Entry 1HVD (X-ray diffraction, 2.00 A resolution); this record covers chain A.

== Chain A ==
Molecule: Annexin V
Organism: Homo sapiens
Reference sequence: P08758 (ANXA5_HUMAN); residues 2-320 here correspond to UniProt positions 1-319 (UniProt number = residue number - 1)
Chain sequence (319 residues; row label = number of the first residue in the row):
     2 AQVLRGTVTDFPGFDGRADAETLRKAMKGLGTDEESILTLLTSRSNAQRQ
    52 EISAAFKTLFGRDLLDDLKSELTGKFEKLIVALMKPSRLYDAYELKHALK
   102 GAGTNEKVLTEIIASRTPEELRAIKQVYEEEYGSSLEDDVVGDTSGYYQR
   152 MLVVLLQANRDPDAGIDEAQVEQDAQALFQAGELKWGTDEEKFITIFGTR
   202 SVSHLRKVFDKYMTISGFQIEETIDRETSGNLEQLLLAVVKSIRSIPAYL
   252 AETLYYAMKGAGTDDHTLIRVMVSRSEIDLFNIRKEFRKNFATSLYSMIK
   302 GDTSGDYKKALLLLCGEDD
Disordered / not traced: 2-3, 317-320
Construct notes: conflict Gly17 (Glu16 in P08758)
UniProt features mapped onto this chain:
  - motif: Leu315, Asp320 ([IL]-x-C-x-x-[DE] motif)
Bound ions: Ca2+ site 1: Met28, Gly30, Gly32, Glu72; Ca2+ site 2: Thr33, Glu35; Ca2+ site 3: Leu100, Lys101, Gly102, Gly104, Thr105, Asp144; Ca2+ site 4: Met259, Gly261, Gly263, Asp303

== In short ==
Met28, Gly30, Gly32 and Glu72 coordinate Ca2+ site 1. The Ca2+ site 2 is built by Thr33 and Glu35.
Chain A is Annexin V (Homo sapiens); the structure, Structural and electrophysiological analysis of annexin V
mutants. mutagenesis of human annexin V, an in vitro ..., was determined by X-ray diffraction (same
publication as 1HVE, 1HVF and 1HVG).
